PDB entry 5LIN | X-ray diffraction, 1.50 A resolution | chain A

# Chain A
Name: Lysozyme C
Organism: Gallus gallus
Notes: EC 3.2.1.17
Reference sequence: P00698 (LYSC_CHICK); residues 1-129 here correspond to UniProt positions 19-147 (UniProt number = residue number + 18)
Sequence (129 residues; row label = number of the first residue in the row):
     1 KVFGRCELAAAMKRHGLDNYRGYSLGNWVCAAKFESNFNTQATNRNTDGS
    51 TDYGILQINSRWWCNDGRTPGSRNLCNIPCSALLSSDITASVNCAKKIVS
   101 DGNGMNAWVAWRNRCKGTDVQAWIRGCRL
Disulfide bonds: Cys6-Cys127, Cys30-Cys115, Cys64-Cys80, Cys76-Cys94
Curated features (UniProtKB/Swiss-Prot):
  - active site: Glu35, Asp52
  - binding site (substrate): Asp101

# Summary
From UniProt: active-site residues Glu35 and Asp52 and substrate-binding residue Asp101.
Chain A is Lysozyme C (Gallus gallus); the structure, Lysozyme, collected at rotation 1 degree per second, was
determined by X-ray diffraction (same publication as 5LIO and 5LIS).
